PDB entry 2XZ1 | X-ray diffraction, 3.35 A resolution | chains A and B of the 4 polymer chains in the assembly

[Chain A (and B)]
Name: Acyl-[acyl-carrier-protein] desaturase, chloroplastic
Organism: Ricinus communis
Notes: EC 1.14.19.2; chain B of this document is another copy of the same molecule, construct and numbering; everything in this record applies to it too
Reference sequence: P22337 (STAD_RICCO); residues 1-363 here correspond to UniProt positions 34-396 (UniProt number = residue number + 33)
Chain sequence (363 residues; row label = number of the first residue in the row):
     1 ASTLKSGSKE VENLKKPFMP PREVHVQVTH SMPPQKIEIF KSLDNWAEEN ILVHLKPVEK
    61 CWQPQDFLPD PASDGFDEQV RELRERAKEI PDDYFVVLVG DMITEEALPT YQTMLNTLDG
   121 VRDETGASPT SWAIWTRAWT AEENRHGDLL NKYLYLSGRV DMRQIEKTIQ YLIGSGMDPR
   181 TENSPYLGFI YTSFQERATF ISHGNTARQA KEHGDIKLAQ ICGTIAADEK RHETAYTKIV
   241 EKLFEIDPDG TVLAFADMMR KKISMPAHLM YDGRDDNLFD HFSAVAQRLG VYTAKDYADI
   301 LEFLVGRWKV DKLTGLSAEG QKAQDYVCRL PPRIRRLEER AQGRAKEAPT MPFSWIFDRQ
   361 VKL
Unresolved in the structure: 1-10 (chain B: 1-15)
Swiss-Prot annotation at these positions:
  - binding site (Fe cation): Glu105, Glu143, His146, Glu196, Glu229, His232
Bound ions: Fe ion site 1: Glu105, Glu143, His146, Glu229 (together with cacodylate ion); Ca2+ near Glu106 (its only coordinating residue here); Fe ion site 2: Glu143, Glu196, Glu229 (together with cacodylate ion)
What the authors report for this chain:
  - Ca2+ coordination: Glu106
  - conformationally variable residues (order/disorder transition): Arg336 to Glu347
  - specificity-determining residues: Asp280
  - mutagenesis - D280E, D280I, D280M: unchanged catalytic activity
  - mutagenesis - D280K, D280R, D280R/A284R: increased catalytic activity

[Interface between chain A and chain B]
Pairs across the interface - 124 pairs, chain A then chain B:
  Val11(A) with Glu48(B)
  Phe18(A) with Glu59(B)
  Gln27(A) with Thr125(B), hydrogen bond; Ala127(B), hydrogen bond (side chain-backbone); Pro129(B)
  Thr29(A) with Thr125(B)
  His30(A) with Glu124(B), salt bridge
  Val58(A) with Gln170(B); Tyr171(B)
  Glu59(A) with Phe18(B); Lys167(B), salt bridge; Tyr171(B), hydrogen bond; Gly273(B)
  Cys61(A) with Arg163(B), hydrogen bond (backbone-side chain); Gln170(B), hydrogen bond
  Gln63(A) with Arg163(B); Glu166(B); Lys167(B); Gln170(B), hydrogen bond
  Pro64(A) with Glu166(B)
  Gln65(A) with Tyr155(B); Met162(B); Arg163(B); Glu166(B), hydrogen bond (backbone-side chain)
  Asp66(A) with Arg163(B), salt bridge
  Leu68(A) with Tyr155(B)
  Pro69(A) with Tyr155(B), hydrogen bond (backbone-side chain)
  Pro71(A) with Arg84(B), hydrogen bond (backbone-side chain); Tyr155(B); Gly158(B)
  Ala72(A) with Phe357(B), hydrophobic
  Phe76(A) with Arg84(B); Tyr155(B)
  Arg84(A) with Pro71(B), hydrogen bond (side chain-backbone); Phe76(B)
  Glu106(A) with Asn144(B); Asp148(B)
  Pro109(A) with Gln112(B); Thr140(B)
  Thr110(A) with Gln112(B)
  Gln112(A) with Pro109(B); Thr110(B); Thr113(B), hydrogen bond
  Thr113(A) with Gln112(B); Asn116(B), hydrogen bond
  Asn116(A) with Thr113(B)
  Thr117(A) with Asp123(B); Glu124(B)
  Arg122(A) with Arg122(B)
  Asp123(A) with Thr117(B)
  Glu124(A) with His30(B), salt bridge; Asn183(B), hydrogen bond (backbone-side chain)
  Thr125(A) with Gln27(B), hydrogen bond; Thr29(B); Met177(B)
  Gly126(A) with Gly176(B); Met177(B), hydrogen bond (backbone-backbone)
  Ala127(A) with Gln27(B), hydrogen bond (backbone-side chain); Met177(B)
  Pro129(A) with Gln27(B)
  Arg137(A) with Ile173(B); Gly174(B), hydrogen bond (side chain-backbone); Ser175(B); Gly176(B)
  Thr140(A) with Pro109(B)
  Ala141(A) with Gln170(B); Ile173(B); Gly174(B)
  Glu142(A) with Gln170(B)
  Asn144(A) with Ile169(B); Ile173(B)
  Arg145(A) with Gln170(B)
  Asp148(A) with Glu106(B); Asn151(B), hydrogen bond
  Asn151(A) with Asp148(B), hydrogen bond; Lys152(B), hydrogen bond
  Lys152(A) with Asn151(B), hydrogen bond; Met162(B)
  Tyr155(A) with Gln65(B); Leu68(B); Pro69(B), hydrogen bond (side chain-backbone); Pro71(B); Phe76(B); Leu156(B)
  Leu156(A) with Tyr155(B)
  Gly158(A) with Pro71(B)
  Met162(A) with Gln65(B); Lys152(B)
  Arg163(A) with Cys61(B), hydrogen bond (side chain-backbone); Gln63(B); Gln65(B); Asp66(B), salt bridge
  Glu166(A) with Gln63(B); Pro64(B); Gln65(B), hydrogen bond (side chain-backbone); Lys152(B), salt bridge
  Lys167(A) with Val58(B); Glu59(B), salt bridge; Gln63(B)
  Ile169(A) with Asn144(B)
  Gln170(A) with Val58(B); Cys61(B), hydrogen bond; Gln63(B), hydrogen bond; Ala141(B); Glu142(B); Arg145(B)
  Tyr171(A) with Val58(B); Glu59(B)
  Ile173(A) with Arg137(B); Thr140(B); Ala141(B); Asn144(B)
  Gly174(A) with Arg137(B), hydrogen bond (backbone-side chain); Ala141(B)
  Ser175(A) with Arg137(B)
  Gly176(A) with Gly126(B); Arg137(B)
  Met177(A) with Thr125(B); Gly126(B), hydrogen bond (backbone-backbone); Ala127(B), hydrogen bond (backbone-backbone)
  Asp178(A) with Ala127(B)
  Asn183(A) with Glu124(B), hydrogen bond (side chain-backbone)
  Gly273(A) with Glu59(B)
  Phe357(A) with Ala72(B), hydrophobic
Also at the interface, not in a pair above, chain A (67 interface residues in all): Glu23, Val28, Leu108, Ser128, Ala138, Pro179, Asp272
Also at the interface, not in a pair above, chain B (68 interface residues in all): Glu23, Val28, Asn45, Trp62, Leu108, Ser128, Ala138, Asp178, Asp272

[Summary]
The interface between chain A and chain B involves 67 residues on one side and 68 on the other; the contacts
include 30 hydrogen bonds and 7 salt bridges. Polar contacts include His30(A)-Glu124(B), Glu59(A)-Lys167(B)
and Asp66(A)-Arg163(B). The paper reports that D280K, D280R and D280R/A284R of chain A increase catalytic
activity; Ca2+ coordination by Glu106(A); 6 substitutions were tested in all.
Both chains are Acyl-[acyl-carrier-protein] desaturase, chloroplastic (Ricinus communis). Entry 2XZ1 (The
Structure of the 2:2 (Fully Occupied) Complex Between Stearoyl Acyl Carrier Protein Desaturase from Ricinus
...) was determined by X-ray diffraction together with 2XZ0 from the same study.
